PDB entry 1B0E | X-ray diffraction, 1.80 A resolution | chain A

[Chain A]
Protein: Protein (ELASTASE)
Organism: Sus scrofa
Notes: EC 3.4.21.36
Reference sequence: P00772 (ELA1_PIG); the construct lacks a stretch of the UniProt sequence and is renumbered around it, so the offset changes along the chain: 16-36 = UniProt 27-47; 37-65 = UniProt 51-79; 66-99 = UniProt 81-114; 100-145 = UniProt 117-162; 5 more segments
Amino-acid sequence (240 residues; row label = number of the first residue in the row; note: 1 number in that range is skipped by the numbering (no residue carries it; nothing is unmodelled there); a row labelled like 36A-36C holds insertion residues (36A, then the next letters in order)):
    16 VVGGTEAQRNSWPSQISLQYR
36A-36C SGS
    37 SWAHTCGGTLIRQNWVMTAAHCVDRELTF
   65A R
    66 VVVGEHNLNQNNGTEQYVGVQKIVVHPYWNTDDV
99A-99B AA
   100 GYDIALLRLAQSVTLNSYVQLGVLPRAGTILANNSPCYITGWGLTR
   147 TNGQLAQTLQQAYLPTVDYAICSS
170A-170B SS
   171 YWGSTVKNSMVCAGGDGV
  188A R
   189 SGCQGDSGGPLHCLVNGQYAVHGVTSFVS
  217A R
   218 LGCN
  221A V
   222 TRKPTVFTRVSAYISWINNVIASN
Disulfide bonds: Cys-42/Cys-58, Cys-136/Cys-201, Cys-168/Cys-182, Cys-191/Cys-220
Covalently attached groups: mdl 101,146 (SEI) linked to Ser-195
Construct notes: conflict Asn-77 (Asp92 in P00772)
Ion coordination: Ca2+: Glu-70, Asn-72, Gln-75, Asn-77, Glu-80
Ligand contacts: mdl 101,146 (SEI; 1-{3-methyl-2-[4-(morpholine-4-carbonyl)-benzoylamino]-butyryl}-pyrrolidine-2-carboxylic acid (3,3,4,4,4-pentafluoro-1-isopropyl-2-oxo-butyl)-amide): Thr-41, Cys-42, His-57, Cys-58, Val-99, Ala-99A, Trp-172, Thr-175, Cys-191, Gln-192, Gly-193, Asp-194, Thr-213, Ser-214, Phe-215, Val-216, Ser-217, Arg-217A

[In short]
Covalently linked mdl 101,146: at Ser-195. The Ca2+ site is built by Glu-70, Asn-72, Gln-75, Asn-77 and
Glu-80.
Chain A is Protein (ELASTASE) (Sus scrofa); the structure, Crystal structure of porcine pancreatic elastase
with mdl 101,146, was determined by X-ray diffraction (same publication as 1B0F).
